PDB entry 4YTB | X-ray diffraction, 1.40 A resolution | chain A

# Chain A
Name: Peptidylarginine deiminase
From: Porphyromonas gingivalis
Notes: EC 3.5.3.-
UniProt: Q9RQJ2 (PAD_PORGI); numbering as in UniProt (aligned over 44-475)
Chain sequence (432 residues; numbered 44 to 475; the number before each row is that of its first residue):
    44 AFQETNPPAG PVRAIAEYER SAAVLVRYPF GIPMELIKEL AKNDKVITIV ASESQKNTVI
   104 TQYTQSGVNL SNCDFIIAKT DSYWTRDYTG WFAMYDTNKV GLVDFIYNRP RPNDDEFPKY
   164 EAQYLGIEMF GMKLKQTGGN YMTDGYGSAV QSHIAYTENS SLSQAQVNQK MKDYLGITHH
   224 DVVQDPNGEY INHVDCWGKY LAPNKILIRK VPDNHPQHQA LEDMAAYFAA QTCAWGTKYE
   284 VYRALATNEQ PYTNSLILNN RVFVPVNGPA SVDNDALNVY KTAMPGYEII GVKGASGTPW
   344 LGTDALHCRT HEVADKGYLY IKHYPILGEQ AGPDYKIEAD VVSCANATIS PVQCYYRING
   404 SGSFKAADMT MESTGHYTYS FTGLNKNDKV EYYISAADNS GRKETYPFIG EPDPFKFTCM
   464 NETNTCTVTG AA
Not modelled in the structure: 466-475
Curated features (UniProtKB/Swiss-Prot):
  - active site: C351 (Amidino-cysteine intermediate)
Metal / ion sites: Na+: D147, F148, D158
Small-molecule neighbours: aspartic acid / glutamine: W127, D130, Y150, R152, R154, Y233, I234, H236, T346, D347, C351
From the paper describing this entry:
  - contacts within the chain: N297-C351
  - catalytic residues: H236, N297, C351 (proposed by the authors, not directly observed)
  - mutagenesis - W127A: abolished expression
  - mutagenesis - D130A, D130N, R152A, G182A, H236A, H236N, D238A, D238N, N297A: abolished catalytic activity
  - mutagenesis - R154A, R154E, T180A: decreased catalytic activity

# Summary
Bound to chain A: aspartic acid / glutamine. D147, F148 and D158 form the Na+ site. From UniProt: active-site
residue C351. From the paper: catalytic residues H236, N297 and C351; D130A, D130N and R152A, among others,
abolish catalytic activity; 13 substitutions were tested in all.
Chain A is Peptidylarginine deiminase (Porphyromonas gingivalis); the structure, Crystal structure of
Porphyromonas gingivalis peptidylarginine deiminase (PPAD) in complex with dipeptide Asp-Gln, was determined
by X-ray diffraction together with 4YT9 and 4YTG from the same study.
